PDB entry 9JCP | electron microscopy, 2.55 A resolution | chains B and G of the 5 polymer chains in the assembly

# Chain B
Name: Guanine nucleotide-binding protein G(I)/G(S)/G(T) subunit beta-1
Organism: Homo sapiens
Reference sequence: P62873 (GBB1_HUMAN); residues 7-345 here correspond to UniProt positions 2-340 (UniProt number = residue number - 5)
Amino-acid sequence (518 residues; each row starts with the number of its first residue):
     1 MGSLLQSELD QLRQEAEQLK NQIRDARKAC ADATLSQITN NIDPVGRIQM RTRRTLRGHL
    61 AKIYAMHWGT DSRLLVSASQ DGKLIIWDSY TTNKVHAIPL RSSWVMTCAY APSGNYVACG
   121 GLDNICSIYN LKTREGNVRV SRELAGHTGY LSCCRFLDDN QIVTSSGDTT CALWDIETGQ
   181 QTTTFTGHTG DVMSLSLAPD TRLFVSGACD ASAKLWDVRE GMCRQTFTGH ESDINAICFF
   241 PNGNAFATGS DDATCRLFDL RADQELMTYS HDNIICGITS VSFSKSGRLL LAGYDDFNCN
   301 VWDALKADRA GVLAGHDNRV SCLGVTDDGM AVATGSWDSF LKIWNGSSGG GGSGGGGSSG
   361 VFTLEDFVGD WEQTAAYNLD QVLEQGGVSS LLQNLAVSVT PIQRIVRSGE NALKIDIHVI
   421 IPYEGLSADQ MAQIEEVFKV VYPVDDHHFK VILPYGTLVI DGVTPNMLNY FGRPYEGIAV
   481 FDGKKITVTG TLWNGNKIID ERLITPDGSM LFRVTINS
Disordered / not traced: 1-9, 346-518
Construct notes: initiating methionine (1); expression tag (2-6)
UniProt features mapped onto this chain:
  - modified residue: Ser7 (N-acetylserine), His271 (Phosphohistidine)

# Chain G
Name: Guanine nucleotide-binding protein G(I)/G(S)/G(O) subunit gamma-2
Organism: Homo sapiens
Reference sequence: P59768 (GBG2_HUMAN); residue numbers follow UniProt; this construct covers 2-71
Amino-acid sequence (70 residues; row label = number of the first residue in the row):
     2 ASNNTASIAQ ARKLVEQLKM EANIDRIKVS KAAADLMAYC EAHAKEDPLL TPVPASENPF
    62 REKKFFCAIL
Disordered / not traced: 2-9, 62-71
UniProt features mapped onto this chain:
  - modified residue: Ala2 (N-acetylalanine), Cys68 (Cysteine methyl ester)
  - lipidation: Cys68 (S-geranylgeranyl cysteine)

# Interface between chain B and chain G
Residue-residue contacts (39; chain B residue first):
  Leu12(B) - Ala12(G)  hydrophobic
  Leu12(B) - Arg13(G)
  Leu12(B) - Val16(G)
  Ala16(B) - Leu19(G)
  Ile23(B) - Glu22(G)
  Asn41(B) - Met38(G)
  Ile48(B) - Leu50(G)
  Ile48(B) - Leu51(G)
  Arg53(B) - Phe61(G)
  Arg54(B) - Phe61(G)  hydrogen bond (side chain-backbone)
  Ser89(B) - Phe61(G)
  Tyr90(B) - Pro60(G)
  Cys223(B) - Gln18(G)  hydrogen bond
  Gln225(B) - Ile25(G)
  Thr226(B) - Glu22(G)
  Phe240(B) - Cys41(G)  hydrophobic
  Asn242(B) - Leu37(G)
  Asn242(B) - Tyr40(G)
  Asp259(B) - Ala33(G)
  Arg261(B) - Asp26(G)
  Arg261(B) - Arg27(G)
  Arg261(B) - Ile28(G)
  Arg261(B) - Ala33(G)
  Asp263(B) - Ile25(G)
  Gln264(B) - Val30(G)
  Ser284(B) - Asp48(G)  hydrogen bond
  Ser284(B) - Leu50(G)
  Ser286(B) - His44(G)
  Ser286(B) - Asp48(G)  hydrogen bond
  Val325(B) - Leu50(G)  hydrophobic
  Asp328(B) - Pro49(G)
  Gly329(B) - Pro49(G)
  Gly329(B) - Leu50(G)
  Met330(B) - Pro49(G)  hydrophobic
  Met330(B) - Val54(G)  hydrophobic
  Ala331(B) - Phe61(G)  hydrophobic
  Ile343(B) - Phe61(G)  hydrophobic
  Asn345(B) - Asn59(G)  hydrogen bond
  Asn345(B) - Phe61(G)
Also at the interface, not in a pair above, chain B (44 interface residues in all): Leu19, Lys20, Ala26, Cys30, Leu35, Thr39, Val45, Thr186, Gly187, Met222, Pro241, Ala262, Leu266, Arg288, Leu289, Leu305, Val332
Also at the interface, not in a pair above, chain G (30 interface residues in all): Lys14, Lys20, Met21, Ala34, Asp36

# In short
44 residues of chain B and 30 residues of chain G are in contact, with 5 hydrogen bonds. Polar contacts
include Arg54(B)-Phe61(G), Cys223(B)-Gln18(G) and Ser284(B)-Asp48(G).
Chain B is Guanine nucleotide-binding protein G(I)/G(S)/G(T) subunit beta-1 and chain G is Guanine
nucleotide-binding protein G(I)/G(S)/G(O) subunit gamma-2, both from Homo sapiens; the structure, Cryo-EM
structure of the proton-sensing GPCR (GPR4)-Gq protein complex at pH 7.4, was determined by electron
microscopy together with 9JCO and 9JCQ from the same study.
